8GJ2 - chains C and F of the 10 polymer chains in the assembly; structure by electron microscopy, 2.60 A resolution.

[Chain C]
Name: DNA polymerase III subunit tau
From: Escherichia coli K-12
Notes: EC 2.7.7.7
UniProt: P06710 (DPO3X_ECOLI); residue numbers follow UniProt; this construct covers 1-643
Chain sequence (643 residues; row label = number of the first residue in the row):
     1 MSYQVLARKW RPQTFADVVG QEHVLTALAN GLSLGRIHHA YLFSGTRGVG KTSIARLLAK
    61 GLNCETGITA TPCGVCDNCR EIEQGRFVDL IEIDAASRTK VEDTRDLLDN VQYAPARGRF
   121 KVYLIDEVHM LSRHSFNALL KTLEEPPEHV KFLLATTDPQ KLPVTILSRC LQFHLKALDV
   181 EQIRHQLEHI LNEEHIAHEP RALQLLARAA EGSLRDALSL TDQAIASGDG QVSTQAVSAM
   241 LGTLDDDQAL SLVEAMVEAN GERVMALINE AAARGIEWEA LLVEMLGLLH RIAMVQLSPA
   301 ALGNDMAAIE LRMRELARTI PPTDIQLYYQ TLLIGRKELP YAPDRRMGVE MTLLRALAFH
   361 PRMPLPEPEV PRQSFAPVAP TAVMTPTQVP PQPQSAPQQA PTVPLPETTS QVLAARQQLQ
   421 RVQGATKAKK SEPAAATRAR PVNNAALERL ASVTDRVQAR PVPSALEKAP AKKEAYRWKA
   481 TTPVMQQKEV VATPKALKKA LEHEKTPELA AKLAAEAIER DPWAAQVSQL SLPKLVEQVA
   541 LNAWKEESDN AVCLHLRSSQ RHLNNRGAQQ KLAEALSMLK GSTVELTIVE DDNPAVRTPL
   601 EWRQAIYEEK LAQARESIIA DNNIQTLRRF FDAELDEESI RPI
Disordered / not traced: 1-2, 370-643
Bound ions: Mg2+: Thr52 (together with ADP); Zn2+: Cys64, Cys73, Cys76, Cys79
Ligand contacts:
  - ADP (adenosine-5'-diphosphate): Ala7, Arg8, Trp10, Arg11, Pro12, Asp17, Val18, Val19, Thr46, Arg47, Gly48, Val49, Gly50, Lys51, Thr52, Ser53, Leu214, Arg215, Leu218
  - tetrafluoroaluminate (ALF), molecule 1: Thr46, Arg47, Gly48, Lys51, Thr52, Glu127, Thr157, Arg215
  - tetrafluoroaluminate (ALF), molecule 2: Glu144, Thr165, Arg169
Swiss-Prot annotation at these positions:
  - binding site (ATP): Gly45 to Thr52
  - binding site (Zn(2+)): Cys64, Cys73, Cys76, Cys79
From the paper describing this entry:
  - binding site for tetrafluoroaluminate: Arg169

[Chain F]
Name: DNA polymerase III subunit psi
From: Escherichia coli K-12
Notes: EC 2.7.7.7
UniProt: P28632 (HOLD_ECOLI); residues 1-137 here = UniProt positions 1-137
Chain sequence (137 residues; numbered 1 to 137; the number before each row is that of its first residue):
     1 MTSRRDWQLQ QLGITQWSLR RPGALQGEIA IAIPAHVRLV MVANDLPALT DPLVSDVLRA
    61 LTVSPDQVLQ LTPEKIAMLP QGSHCNSWRL GTDEPLSLEG AQVASPALTD LRANPTARAA
   121 LWQQICTYEH DFFPRND
Disordered / not traced: 1, 34-137

[Interface between chain C and chain F]
Pairs across the interface (16):
  Gln296(C) with Gln26(F)
  Leu297(C) with Leu25(F), hydrophobic; Gln26(F), hydrogen bond (backbone-backbone)
  Pro299(C) with Gln26(F)
  Ala317(C) with Glu28(F)
  Arg318(C) with Glu28(F), salt bridge; Ile29(F); Ala30(F)
  Thr323(C) with Trp17(F)
  Gln330(C) with Ile14(F); Thr15(F)
  Ile334(C) with Gly13(F)
  Phe359(C) with Arg5(F); Gln8(F); Leu9(F), hydrophobic; Leu12(F), hydrophobic
Other interface residues (no listed pair), chain C (16 interface residues in all): Ser298, Ile320, Pro321, Pro322, Leu327, Thr331, Arg355
Other interface residues (no listed pair), chain F (15 interface residues in all): Gly27, Ile31
From the paper, about this interface:
  - interface residues, chain F: Thr2(F)

[In short]
The interface between chain C and chain F involves 16 residues on one side and 15 on the other; the contacts
include 1 hydrogen bond and 1 salt bridge. Among the polar pairs are Arg318(C)-Glu28(F) and
Leu297(C)-Gln26(F). The paper reports a binding site for tetrafluoroaluminate at Arg169(C); the interface
residue Thr2(F).
Chain C is DNA polymerase III subunit tau and chain F is DNA polymerase III subunit psi, both from Escherichia
coli K-12; the structure, E. coli clamp loader with closed clamp on primed template DNA, was determined by
electron microscopy, deposited together with 8GIY, 8GIZ, 8GJ0, 8GJ1 and 8GJ3.
